PDB entry 9BYS | X-ray diffraction, 3.10 A resolution | chains A and AAAC of the 4 polymer chains in the assembly

== Chain A ==
Name: Major histocompatibility complex class I-related gene protein
From: Homo sapiens
UniProtKB: Q95460 (HMR1_HUMAN); residues 1-270 here correspond to UniProt positions 23-292 (UniProt number = residue number + 22)
Sequence (271 residues; numbered 0 to 270; the number before each row is that of its first residue; numbering starts at 0):
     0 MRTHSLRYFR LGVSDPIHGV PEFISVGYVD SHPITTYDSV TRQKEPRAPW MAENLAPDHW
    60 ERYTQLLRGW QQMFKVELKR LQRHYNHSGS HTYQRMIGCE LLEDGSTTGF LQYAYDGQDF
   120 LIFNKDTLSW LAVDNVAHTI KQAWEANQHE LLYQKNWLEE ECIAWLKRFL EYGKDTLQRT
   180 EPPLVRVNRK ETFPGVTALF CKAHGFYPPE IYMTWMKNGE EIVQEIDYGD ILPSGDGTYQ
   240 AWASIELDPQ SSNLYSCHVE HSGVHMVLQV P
Unresolved in the structure: 193-194, 247-248
Differences from the reference sequence: initiating methionine (0); conflict Ser261 (Cys283 in Q95460)
UniProt features mapped onto this chain:
  - binding site (5-(2-oxoethylideneamino)-6-(D-ribitylamino)uracil): Arg9, Ser24, Lys43, Arg94, Tyr152, Gln153
  - binding site (5-(2-oxopropylideneamino)-6-(D-ribitylamino)uracil): Arg9, Ser24, Lys43, Arg94, Tyr152, Gln153
  - binding site (7-hydroxy-6-methyl-8-(1-D-ribityl)lumazine): Arg9, Ser24, Lys43, Arg94, Tyr152, Gln153
  - binding site (8-(9H-purin-6-yl)-2-oxa-8-azabicyclo[3.3.1]nona-3,6-diene-4,6-dicarbaldehyde): Arg9, Lys43, His58, Arg94
  - binding site (2-amino-4-oxopteridine-6-carbaldehyde): Lys43
  - binding site (pyridoxal): Lys43
  - glycosylation: Asn85 (N-linked (GlcNAc...) asparagine)
Disulfide bonds: Cys98-Cys161, Cys200-Cys256
Covalently attached groups: compound Q87 linked to Lys43
Ligand contacts: Q87 (1-deoxy-1-({2,6-dioxo-5-[(E)-(2-oxopropylidene)amino]-1,2,3,6-tetrahydropyrimidin-4-yl}amino)-D-ribitol): Tyr7, Arg9, Ser24, His58, Tyr62, Leu66, Trp69, Arg94, Ile96, Tyr152, Gln153, Trp156
Reported in the primary citation:
  - binding site for Q87: Arg9, Lys43, Arg94, Tyr152, Gln153
  - mutagenesis - E158A: decreased signaling in response to MBV28
  - mutagenesis - L65A, N155A, E158A: decreased binding to M33-64
  - mutagenesis - L65A, M72A, R79A, N146A, H148A, N155A, E158A: decreased binding to MAV36
  - mutagenesis - N146A, H148A, L151A, N155A: unchanged signaling in response to MBV28
  - mutagenesis - L65A, N146A, H148A, E158A: decreased signaling in response to MAV36

== Chain AAAC ==
Name: TCR alpha chain
From: Homo sapiens
Sequence (204 residues; each row starts with the number of its first residue; numbering starts at 0):
     0 MGQNIDQPTE MTATEGAIVQ INCTYQTSGF NGLFWYQQHA GEAPTFLSYN VLDGLEEKGR
    60 FSSFLSRSKG YSYLLLKELQ MKDSASYLCA VMDSNYQLIW GAGTKLIIKP DIQNPDPAVY
   120 QLRDSKSSDK SVCLFTDFDS QTNVSQSKDS DVYITDKCVL DMRSMDFKSN SAVAWSNKSD
   180 FACANAFNNS IIPEDTFFPS PESS
Unresolved in the structure: 0, 120-129, 176-186, 195-203
Disulfide bonds: Cys22-Cys88
Reported in the primary citation:
  - binding site for Q87: Tyr95

== How chain A and chain AAAC interact ==
Residue-residue contacts (27):
  His58(A) with Asn94(AAAC)
  Arg61(A) with Asn94(AAAC); Gln96(AAAC), hydrogen bond
  Tyr62(A) with Ser93(AAAC), hydrogen bond (side chain-backbone); Asn94(AAAC); Tyr95(AAAC)
  Leu65(A) with Tyr95(AAAC), hydrophobic
  His148(A) with Tyr48(AAAC)
  Leu151(A) with Val50(AAAC); Leu51(AAAC), hydrophobic
  Tyr152(A) with Asn30(AAAC); Tyr48(AAAC); Val50(AAAC); Tyr95(AAAC), hydrogen bond
  Lys154(A) with Leu51(AAAC)
  Asn155(A) with Phe29(AAAC), hydrogen bond (side chain-backbone); Val50(AAAC); Leu51(AAAC); Arg66(AAAC), hydrogen bond
  Trp156(A) with Asn30(AAAC); Tyr95(AAAC), hydrogen bond
  Glu159(A) with Arg66(AAAC)
  Glu160(A) with Gly28(AAAC); Phe29(AAAC), hydrogen bond (side chain-backbone); Asn30(AAAC); Ser93(AAAC)
  Trp164(A) with Ser93(AAAC)
Other interface residues (no listed pair), chain AAAC (12 interface residues in all): Phe45
The authors on this interface:
  - residue pairs: His58(A)-Asn94(AAAC), Arg61(A)-Gln96(AAAC), Tyr62(A)-Ser93(AAAC), Leu65(A)-Tyr95(AAAC), Tyr152(A)-Tyr95(AAAC) (hydrogen bond), Trp156(A)-Tyr95(AAAC), Glu160(A)-Ser93(AAAC), Gly28(AAAC)-Glu160(A), Phe29(AAAC)-Asn155(A), Phe29(AAAC)-Glu160(A), Asn30(AAAC)-Tyr152(A), Asn30(AAAC)-Trp156(A), Asn30(AAAC)-Glu160(A), Tyr48(AAAC)-His148(A), Tyr48(AAAC)-Tyr152(A), Val50(AAAC)-Tyr152(A), Val50(AAAC)-Leu151(A), Val50(AAAC)-Asn155(A), Leu51(AAAC)-Leu151(A), Leu51(AAAC)-Lys154(A), Leu51(AAAC)-Asn155(A), Arg66(AAAC)-Asn155(A), Arg66(AAAC)-Glu159(A), Ser93(AAAC)-Trp164(A), Asn94(AAAC)-Arg61(A), Asn94(AAAC)-Tyr62(A), Tyr95(AAAC)-Tyr62(A)
  - hot spots on chain A (mutagenesis) - R61A: decreased binding to MBV28
  - hot spots on chain A (mutagenesis) - R61A: decreased signaling in response to MBV28
  - interface residues, chain AAAC: Ser93(AAAC)
  - hot spots on chain AAAC (mutagenesis) - Y95A: abolished binding to 5-OP-RU
  - hot spots on chain AAAC (mutagenesis) - Y95F: decreased binding to 5-OP-RU

== Summary ==
13 residues of chain A and 12 residues of chain AAAC are in contact; the contacts include 7 hydrogen bonds.
Polar pairs include Arg61(A)-Gln96(AAAC), Tyr62(A)-Ser93(AAAC) and Tyr152(A)-Tyr95(AAAC). The authors report
contacts between His58(A) and Asn94(AAAC), Arg61(A) and Gln96(AAAC) and Tyr62(A) and Ser93(AAAC) among others;
a hydrogen bond between Tyr152(A) and Tyr95(AAAC). From the paper: a binding site for Q87 at Arg9(A), Lys43(A)
and Tyr95(AAAC) among others; L65A, M72A and R79A of chain A, among others, reduce binding to MAV36; 11
substitutions were tested in all.
Here chain A is Major histocompatibility complex class I-related gene protein and chain AAAC is TCR alpha
chain, both from Homo sapiens. Entry 9BYS (Structure of human MAIT BV28 TCR in complex with human MR1-5-OP-RU)
was determined by X-ray diffraction.
